PDB entry 5ABZ | X-ray diffraction, 2.40 A resolution | chain A

Chain A:
Name: FIMH
Source organism: Escherichia coli
Notes: fragment: lectin domain
UniProt: P08191 (FIMH_ECOLI); residues 1-158 here correspond to UniProt positions 22-179 (UniProt number = residue number + 21)
Sequence (158 residues; numbered 1 to 158; the number before each row is that of its first residue):
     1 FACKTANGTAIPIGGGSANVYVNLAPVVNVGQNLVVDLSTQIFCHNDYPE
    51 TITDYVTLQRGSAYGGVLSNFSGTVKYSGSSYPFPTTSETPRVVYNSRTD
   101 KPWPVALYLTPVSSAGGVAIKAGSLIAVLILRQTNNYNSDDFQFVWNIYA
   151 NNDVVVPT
Disulfides: Cys3-Cys44
Ion coordination: Ni2+: His45, Asp47
Residues lining bound ligands: Z47 ((2R,3S,4R,5S,6R)-2-(hydroxymethyl)-6-[3-(naphthalen-1-yl)propyl]oxane-3,4,5-triol): Phe1, Ile13, Asn46, Asp47, Tyr48, Ile52, Asp54, Gln133, Asn135, Tyr137, Asn138, Asp140, Phe142
Reported in the primary citation:
  - binding site for Z47: Phe1, Ile13, Gly14, Pro26, Tyr48, Gln133, Tyr137, Phe142

Summary:
Bound to chain A: compound Z47. The Ni2+ site is built by His45 and Asp47. From the paper: a binding site for
Z47 at Phe1, Ile13 and Gly14 among others.
Chain A is FIMH (Escherichia coli); the structure, Complex of the FimH lectin with a C-linked naphtyl
alpha-D-mannoside in soaked trigonal crystals at 2.40 ..., was determined by X-ray diffraction (same
publication as 5AAL and 5AAP).
